7C89 - chains G and H of the 10 polymer chains in the assembly; structure by X-ray diffraction, 2.10 A resolution.

[Chain G (and H)]
Molecule: Peroxiredoxin
Organism: Aeropyrum pernix K1
Notes: EC 1.11.1.15; chain H of this document is another copy of the same molecule, construct and numbering; everything in this record applies to it too
UniProtKB: Q9Y9L0 (TDXH_AERPE); residue numbers follow UniProt; this construct covers 1-250
Amino-acid sequence (250 residues; row label = number of the first residue in the row):
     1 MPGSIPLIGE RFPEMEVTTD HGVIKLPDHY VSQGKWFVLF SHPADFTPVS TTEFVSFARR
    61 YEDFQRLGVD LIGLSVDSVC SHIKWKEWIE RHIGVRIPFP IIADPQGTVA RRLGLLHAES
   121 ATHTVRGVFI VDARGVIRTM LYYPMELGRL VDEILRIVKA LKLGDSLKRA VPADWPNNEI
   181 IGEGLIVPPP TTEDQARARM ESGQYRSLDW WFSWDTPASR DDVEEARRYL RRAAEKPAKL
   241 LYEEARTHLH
Not modelled in the structure: 1, 246-250
Construct notes: engineered mutation Ser50 (Cys in Q9Y9L0), Cys80 (Phe in Q9Y9L0), Ser207 (Cys in Q9Y9L0), Ser213 (Cys in Q9Y9L0)
UniProt features mapped onto this chain:
  - binding site (substrate): Arg126
Covalently attached groups: 2-bromanyl-1-phenyl-ethanone (FL0) linked to Cys80
Ligand contacts:
  - 2-bromanyl-1-phenyl-ethanone (FL0): Pro43, Ala44, Thr47, His123
  - citrate anion (FLC), molecule 1: Pro43, Thr47, Pro48, Val49, Ser50, Arg126, Met145
  - citrate anion (FLC), molecule 2: Ala170, Ile186, Val187, Pro188, Pro189

[Chain G / chain H interface]
Residue-residue contacts (179; chain G residue first):
  Pro2(G) - Ile5(H)
  Pro2(G) - Pro6(H)
  Pro2(G) - Leu7(H)
  Pro2(G) - Glu10(H)
  Pro2(G) - Arg112(H)
  Gly3(G) - Ser4(H)
  Gly3(G) - Ile5(H)  hydrogen bond (backbone-backbone)
  Gly3(G) - Leu7(H)
  Ser4(G) - Gly3(H)  hydrogen bond (side chain-backbone)
  Ile5(G) - Pro2(H)
  Ile5(G) - Gly3(H)  hydrogen bond (backbone-backbone)
  Ile5(G) - Ile5(H)  hydrophobic
  Leu7(G) - Pro2(H)
  Leu7(G) - Gly3(H)
  Leu7(G) - Leu116(H)
  Leu7(G) - His117(H)
  Leu7(G) - Ala118(H)
  Ile8(G) - His117(H)  hydrogen bond (backbone-side chain)
  Ile8(G) - Ala118(H)  hydrogen bond (backbone-backbone)
  Ile8(G) - Glu119(H)  hydrogen bond (backbone-backbone)
  Ile8(G) - Tyr142(H)
  Ile8(G) - Tyr143(H)
  Ile8(G) - Pro144(H)
  Gly9(G) - Ala118(H)
  Glu10(G) - Pro2(H)
  Glu10(G) - Ala118(H)
  Phe46(G) - Trp211(H)
  Thr47(G) - Trp211(H)
  Pro48(G) - Ile186(H)  hydrophobic
  Pro48(G) - Pro189(H)
  Pro48(G) - Trp211(H)
  Pro48(G) - Phe212(H)  hydrophobic
  Val49(G) - Ala170(H)  hydrophobic
  Val49(G) - Val171(H)
  Val49(G) - Ile186(H)  hydrophobic
  Thr51(G) - Trp211(H)
  Thr52(G) - Pro172(H)
  Thr52(G) - Ala173(H)  hydrogen bond (side chain-backbone)
  Thr52(G) - Asn178(H)
  Thr52(G) - Ile180(H)
  Thr52(G) - Phe212(H)
  Glu53(G) - Ala173(H)
  Val55(G) - Ile180(H)  hydrophobic
  Ser56(G) - Asp174(H)  hydrogen bond
  Arg59(G) - Glu179(H)
  Arg60(G) - Asp174(H)  salt bridge
  Arg60(G) - Glu179(H)  salt bridge
  Trp85(G) - Trp211(H)
  Trp88(G) - Leu208(H)
  Trp88(G) - Asp209(H)  hydrogen bond
  Trp88(G) - Trp211(H)
  Leu116(G) - Leu7(H)
  His117(G) - Leu7(H)
  His117(G) - Ile8(H)  hydrogen bond (side chain-backbone)
  His117(G) - Met140(H)
  Ala118(G) - Ile8(H)  hydrogen bond (backbone-backbone)
  Ala118(G) - Gly9(H)
  Ala118(G) - Glu10(H)
  Glu119(G) - Ile8(H)  hydrogen bond (backbone-backbone)
  Arg138(G) - Pro144(H)
  Arg138(G) - Glu146(H)  salt bridge
  Thr139(G) - Tyr142(H)
  Thr139(G) - Pro144(H)
  Met140(G) - His117(H)
  Met140(G) - Leu141(H)
  Met140(G) - Tyr142(H)  hydrogen bond (backbone-backbone)
  Leu141(G) - Met140(H)
  Leu141(G) - Tyr143(H)  hydrophobic
  Tyr142(G) - Ile8(H)
  Tyr142(G) - Thr139(H)
  Tyr142(G) - Met140(H)  hydrogen bond (backbone-backbone)
  Tyr143(G) - Ile8(H)
  Tyr143(G) - Leu141(H)  hydrophobic
  Tyr143(G) - Glu153(H)  hydrogen bond
  Tyr143(G) - Ile157(H)
  Pro144(G) - Ile8(H)  hydrophobic
  Pro144(G) - Arg138(H)
  Pro144(G) - Thr139(H)
  Glu146(G) - Arg138(H)  salt bridge
  Glu146(G) - Leu161(H)
  Glu146(G) - Ala170(H)
  Glu146(G) - Val171(H)  hydrogen bond (backbone-backbone)
  Leu147(G) - Ile157(H)  hydrophobic
  Leu147(G) - Ala160(H)  hydrophobic
  Leu147(G) - Leu161(H)  hydrophobic
  Leu147(G) - Val171(H)
  Gly148(G) - Arg156(H)  hydrogen bond (backbone-side chain)
  Gly148(G) - Val171(H)  hydrogen bond (backbone-backbone)
  Gly148(G) - Ala173(H)
  Arg149(G) - Ala173(H)
  Arg149(G) - Asp174(H)  hydrogen bond (backbone-backbone)
  Leu150(G) - Glu153(H)
  Leu150(G) - Arg156(H)
  Leu150(G) - Asp174(H)
  Leu150(G) - Leu230(H)  hydrophobic
  Val151(G) - Asp174(H)  hydrogen bond (backbone-side chain)
  Glu153(G) - Tyr143(H)  hydrogen bond
  Glu153(G) - Leu150(H)
  Arg156(G) - Gly148(H)  hydrogen bond (side chain-backbone)
  Arg156(G) - Leu150(H)
  Ile157(G) - Tyr143(H)
  Ile157(G) - Leu147(H)  hydrophobic
  Ala160(G) - Leu147(H)  hydrophobic
  Leu161(G) - Glu146(H)
  Leu161(G) - Leu147(H)  hydrophobic
  Ala170(G) - Val49(H)  hydrophobic
  Ala170(G) - Glu146(H)
  Val171(G) - Val49(H)
  Val171(G) - Glu146(H)  hydrogen bond (backbone-backbone)
  Val171(G) - Leu147(H)  hydrophobic
  Val171(G) - Gly148(H)  hydrogen bond (backbone-backbone)
  Pro172(G) - Thr52(H)
  Ala173(G) - Thr52(H)  hydrogen bond (backbone-side chain)
  Ala173(G) - Glu53(H)
  Ala173(G) - Gly148(H)
  Ala173(G) - Arg149(H)
  Asp174(G) - Ser56(H)  hydrogen bond
  Asp174(G) - Arg149(H)  hydrogen bond (backbone-backbone)
  Asp174(G) - Leu150(H)
  Asp174(G) - Val151(H)  hydrogen bond (side chain-backbone)
  Asn177(G) - Ala233(H)  hydrogen bond (side chain-backbone)
  Asn177(G) - Ala234(H)  hydrogen bond (side chain-backbone)
  Asn177(G) - Glu235(H)
  Asn177(G) - Lys236(H)
  Asn177(G) - Pro237(H)
  Asn178(G) - Thr52(H)
  Asn178(G) - Pro237(H)
  Asn178(G) - Leu240(H)
  Glu179(G) - Arg59(H)  salt bridge
  Glu179(G) - Arg60(H)  salt bridge
  Glu179(G) - Lys239(H)
  Glu179(G) - Leu240(H)
  Glu179(G) - Leu241(H)  hydrogen bond (backbone-backbone)
  Ile180(G) - Thr52(H)
  Ile180(G) - Val55(H)  hydrophobic
  Ile180(G) - Leu240(H)
  Ile180(G) - Leu241(H)
  Ile180(G) - Tyr242(H)  hydrogen bond (backbone-backbone)
  Ile181(G) - Leu240(H)
  Gly182(G) - Leu240(H)
  Ile186(G) - Pro48(H)  hydrophobic
  Ile186(G) - Val49(H)  hydrophobic
  Leu208(G) - Trp88(H)
  Asp209(G) - Trp88(H)  hydrogen bond
  Trp211(G) - Phe46(H)
  Trp211(G) - Thr47(H)
  Trp211(G) - Pro48(H)
  Trp211(G) - Thr51(H)
  Trp211(G) - Trp88(H)
  Phe212(G) - Pro48(H)  hydrophobic
  Phe212(G) - Thr51(H)
  Phe212(G) - Thr52(H)
  Trp214(G) - Tyr242(H)  hydrophobic
  Arg227(G) - Ala234(H)
  Arg227(G) - Lys236(H)
  Leu230(G) - Ala233(H)
  Leu230(G) - Ala234(H)
  Arg231(G) - Ala234(H)
  Ala233(G) - Asn177(H)  hydrogen bond (backbone-side chain)
  Ala233(G) - Leu230(H)
  Ala234(G) - Asn177(H)  hydrogen bond (backbone-side chain)
  Ala234(G) - Arg227(H)
  Ala234(G) - Leu230(H)
  Ala234(G) - Arg231(H)
  Ala234(G) - Ala234(H)  hydrophobic
  Glu235(G) - Asn177(H)
  Lys236(G) - Asn177(H)  hydrogen bond (backbone-side chain)
  Pro237(G) - Asn177(H)
  Pro237(G) - Glu179(H)
  Leu240(G) - Asn178(H)
  Leu240(G) - Glu179(H)
  Leu240(G) - Ile180(H)
  Leu240(G) - Ile181(H)
  Leu240(G) - Gly182(H)
  Leu241(G) - Glu179(H)  hydrogen bond (backbone-backbone)
  Leu241(G) - Ile180(H)
  Tyr242(G) - Ile180(H)  hydrogen bond (backbone-backbone)
  Tyr242(G) - Trp214(H)  hydrophobic
  Ala245(G) - Leu208(H)  hydrophobic
Also at the interface, not in a pair above, chain G (82 interface residues in all): Pro6, His92, Ile93, Arg112, Val125, Val187, Pro189, Arg206, Arg232, Lys239
Also at the interface, not in a pair above, chain H (82 interface residues in all): Trp85, His92, Ile93, Val125, Asp152, Glu183, Arg206, Ala245

[Summary]
The chain G/chain H interface involves 82 residues from each chain; the contacts include 38 hydrogen bonds and
6 salt bridges. Polar pairs include Arg60(G)-Asp174(H), Arg60(G)-Glu179(H) and Arg138(G)-Glu146(H). Chain G
binds 2-bromanyl-1-phenyl-ethanone and citrate anion. 2-bromanyl-1-phenyl-ethanone is covalently linked to
Cys80(G).
Both chains are Peroxiredoxin (Aeropyrum pernix K1). Entry 7C89 (Peroxiredoxin from Aeropyrum pernix K1
(ApPrx) C50S/F80C/C207S/C213S mutant modified with 2-bromoacetophenone(Ph@ApPrx*)) was determined by X-ray
diffraction, deposited together with 7C87, 7C8A and 7CQJ.
